PDB entry 1RHI | X-ray diffraction, 3.00 A resolution | chains 1 and 3 of the 4 polymer chains in the assembly

[Chain 1]
Protein: Human rhinovirus 3 coat protein
Source organism: Human rhinovirus 3
UniProt: Q82081 (POLG_HRV3); residues 1-288 here correspond to UniProt positions 567-854 (UniProt number = residue number + 566)
Sequence (288 residues; row label = number of the first residue in the row):
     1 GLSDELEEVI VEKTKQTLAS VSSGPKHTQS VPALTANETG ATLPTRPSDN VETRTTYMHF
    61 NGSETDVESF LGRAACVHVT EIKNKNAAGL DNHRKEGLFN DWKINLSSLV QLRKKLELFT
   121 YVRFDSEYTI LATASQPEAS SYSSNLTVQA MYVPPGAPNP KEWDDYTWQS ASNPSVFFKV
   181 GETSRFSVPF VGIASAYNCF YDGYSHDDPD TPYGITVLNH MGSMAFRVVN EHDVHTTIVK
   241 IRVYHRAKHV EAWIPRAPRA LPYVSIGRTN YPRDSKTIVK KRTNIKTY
Unresolved in the structure: 1-15
Ion coordination: Ca2+ near Ser-141 (its only coordinating residue here)

[Chain 3]
Protein: Human rhinovirus 3 coat protein
Source organism: Human rhinovirus 3
UniProt: Q82081 (POLG_HRV3); residues 1-236 here correspond to UniProt positions 331-566 (UniProt number = residue number + 330)
Sequence (236 residues; numbered 1 to 236; the number before each row is that of its first residue):
     1 GLPTTTLPGS GQFLTTDDRQ SPSALPSYEP TPRIHIPGKV RNLLEIIQVG TLIPMNNTGT
    61 NDNVTNYLIP LHADRQNEQI FGTKLYIGDG VFKTTLLGEI AQYYTHWSGS LRISLMYTGP
   121 ALSSAKIILA YTPPGTRGPE DKKEAMLGTH VVWDIGLQST IVMTIPWTSG VQFRYTDPDT
   181 YTSAGYLSCW YLTSLILPPQ TSGQVYLLSF ISACPDFKLR LMKDTQTISQ TDALTE
Differences from the reference sequence: conflict Lys-142 (Arg473 in Q82081), Glu-144 (Lys475 in Q82081)

[Chain 1 / chain 3 interface]
Contacting residue pairs (171; chain 1 residue first):
  Ala-19(1) with Asp-216(3)
  Ala-33(1) with Thr-160(3); Ile-161(3); Val-162(3), hydrogen bond (backbone-backbone)
  Leu-34(1) with Gln-158(3); Thr-160(3)
  Thr-35(1) with Gln-158(3); Ser-159(3), hydrogen bond (backbone-backbone); Thr-160(3), hydrogen bond (backbone-backbone); Val-162(3)
  Ala-36(1) with Thr-160(3)
  Asn-37(1) with Ser-114(3); Met-116(3); Thr-160(3), hydrogen bond (backbone-side chain); Phe-210(3)
  Glu-38(1) with Met-116(3); Ser-159(3), hydrogen bond
  Thr-42(1) with Gln-48(3); Gly-50(3), hydrogen bond (side chain-backbone); Arg-112(3); Ser-212(3)
  Leu-43(1) with Arg-112(3), hydrogen bond (backbone-side chain)
  Pro-44(1) with Arg-112(3)
  Thr-45(1) with Arg-112(3), hydrogen bond; Val-162(3); Thr-164(3); Cys-214(3)
  Arg-46(1) with Thr-164(3); Pro-215(3)
  Pro-47(1) with Ser-110(3); Thr-164(3); Pro-166(3), hydrophobic
  Asn-50(1) with Thr-164(3), hydrogen bond (side chain-backbone)
  Val-51(1) with Thr-149(3); Pro-166(3), hydrophobic
  Met-58(1) with Asp-216(3); Lys-218(3)
  Phe-60(1) with Lys-218(3); Leu-219(3)
  Gly-62(1) with Asn-42(3), hydrogen bond (backbone-side chain)
  Glu-64(1) with Tyr-104(3), hydrogen bond (backbone-side chain); Arg-220(3); Leu-221(3), hydrogen bond (side chain-backbone); Met-222(3), hydrogen bond (side chain-backbone)
  Thr-65(1) with Asn-42(3), hydrogen bond; Leu-43(3), hydrogen bond (backbone-backbone); Leu-44(3); Tyr-104(3)
  Asp-66(1) with Arg-41(3); Asn-42(3)
  Val-67(1) with Val-40(3); Arg-41(3), hydrogen bond (backbone-backbone)
  Phe-70(1) with Leu-43(3), hydrophobic; Tyr-103(3), hydrophobic; Tyr-104(3); Met-222(3)
  Arg-73(1) with Thr-15(3); Thr-16(3); Met-222(3)
  Ala-74(1) with Phe-13(3), hydrophobic; Thr-15(3), hydrogen bond (backbone-backbone)
  Ser-107(1) with Leu-234(3)
  Ser-108(1) with Gln-230(3), hydrogen bond (backbone-side chain); Ala-233(3); Leu-234(3), hydrogen bond (side chain-backbone)
  Leu-109(1) with Gln-230(3)
  Val-110(1) with Ile-228(3), hydrophobic; Ser-229(3); Gln-230(3), hydrogen bond (backbone-side chain)
  Gln-111(1) with Asp-224(3)
  Arg-113(1) with Leu-234(3)
  Lys-114(1) with Glu-99(3), salt bridge; Tyr-103(3); Thr-227(3), hydrogen bond; Ile-228(3)
  Lys-115(1) with Tyr-103(3); Met-222(3)
  Phe-119(1) with Val-40(3), hydrophobic
  Arg-123(1) with Pro-30(3); Thr-31(3), hydrogen bond (side chain-backbone); Pro-32(3); Arg-33(3)
  Glu-127(1) with Arg-19(3); Ser-21(3)
  Thr-129(1) with Phe-13(3)
  Pro-174(1) with Ala-24(3); Leu-25(3), hydrophobic
  Arg-185(1) with Phe-13(3); Pro-22(3)
  Phe-186(1) with Pro-22(3); Ala-24(3), hydrophobic
  Ser-187(1) with Ser-21(3), hydrogen bond; Pro-22(3), hydrogen bond (backbone-backbone); Ser-23(3); Ala-24(3), hydrogen bond (backbone-backbone)
  Pro-189(1) with Ser-23(3); Leu-25(3), hydrophobic; Tyr-28(3), hydrophobic
  Phe-190(1) with Tyr-28(3); Pro-30(3)
  Val-191(1) with Leu-25(3), hydrophobic; Tyr-28(3)
  Gly-192(1) with Thr-31(3), hydrogen bond (backbone-side chain)
  Ile-193(1) with Thr-31(3)
  Ala-194(1) with Thr-31(3), hydrogen bond (backbone-side chain)
  Ser-195(1) with Pro-32(3), hydrogen bond (side chain-backbone); Ile-34(3)
  Ile-215(1) with Glu-236(3)
  Tyr-244(1) with Phe-13(3), hydrophobic
  Arg-246(1) with Asp-17(3); Asp-18(3), salt bridge; Arg-19(3)
  Glu-251(1) with Arg-33(3), salt bridge; Lys-39(3), salt bridge
  Ala-252(1) with Lys-39(3); Val-40(3), hydrogen bond (backbone-backbone)
  Trp-253(1) with Ile-36(3), hydrogen bond (side chain-backbone); Gly-38(3); Lys-39(3)
  Ile-254(1) with Pro-37(3); Gly-38(3), hydrogen bond (backbone-backbone)
  Pro-255(1) with Val-40(3); Ile-46(3), hydrophobic
  Pro-258(1) with Leu-96(3), hydrophobic; Glu-99(3)
  Tyr-263(1) with Ile-228(3), hydrophobic; Leu-234(3), hydrophobic
  Val-264(1) with Leu-234(3)
  Ser-265(1) with Leu-234(3); Thr-235(3)
  Ile-266(1) with Leu-234(3); Thr-235(3), hydrogen bond (backbone-backbone); Glu-236(3)
  Arg-268(1) with Glu-236(3), hydrogen bond (side chain-backbone)
  Lys-276(1) with Asn-61(3); Asp-62(3), hydrogen bond (backbone-backbone)
  Thr-277(1) with Thr-60(3); Asp-62(3)
  Ile-278(1) with Asp-62(3), hydrogen bond (backbone-side chain)
  Val-279(1) with Pro-54(3), hydrophobic; Asn-57(3); Asp-62(3), hydrogen bond (backbone-side chain)
  Lys-280(1) with Asn-57(3), hydrogen bond (backbone-side chain); Asp-89(3), salt bridge
  Lys-281(1) with Asn-57(3); Gly-59(3); Thr-60(3); Asn-61(3); Asp-62(3), salt bridge
  Arg-282(1) with Met-55(3); Asn-57(3), hydrogen bond (backbone-backbone); Gly-82(3), hydrogen bond (side chain-backbone)
  Thr-283(1) with Thr-58(3)
  Ile-285(1) with Met-55(3); Thr-58(3); Ile-80(3); Phe-81(3); Gly-82(3), hydrogen bond (backbone-backbone)
  Lys-286(1) with Gln-79(3); Gly-82(3)
  Thr-287(1) with Gly-82(3); Thr-83(3)
  Tyr-288(1) with Gln-79(3), hydrogen bond; Gly-82(3); Thr-83(3); Lys-84(3); Gly-138(3); Pro-139(3), hydrogen bond (side chain-backbone); Tyr-186(3), hydrophobic; Leu-187(3); Ser-188(3)
Interface residues without a listed pair, chain 1 (83 interface residues in all): Ser-69, Lys-103, Leu-118, Tyr-121, Val-188, Lys-248, Arg-256, Arg-259, Asn-284
Interface residues without a listed pair, chain 3 (97 interface residues in all): Val-49, Asn-56, Asn-66, Ile-69, Pro-70, Val-91, Thr-94, Trp-153, Asp-154, Met-163, Phe-173, Trp-190, Phe-217

[In short]
83 residues of chain 1 face 97 of chain 3 across their interface, with 42 hydrogen bonds and 6 salt bridges.
Among the polar pairs are Lys-114(1)/Glu-99(3), Arg-246(1)/Asp-18(3) and Glu-251(1)/Arg-33(3).
Chain 1 is Human rhinovirus 3 coat protein and chain 3 is Human rhinovirus 3 coat protein, both from Human
rhinovirus 3; the structure, Human rhinovirus 3 coat protein, was determined by X-ray diffraction.
